PDB entry 9H97 | X-ray diffraction, 1.70 A resolution | chain A

== Chain A ==
Protein: Casein kinase II subunit alpha
Source organism: Homo sapiens
UniProtKB: P68400 (CSK21_HUMAN); numbering as in UniProt (aligned over 1-335)
Sequence (349 residues; row label = number of the first residue in the row; numbers below 1 keep their minus sign (Met-13 is residue -13)):
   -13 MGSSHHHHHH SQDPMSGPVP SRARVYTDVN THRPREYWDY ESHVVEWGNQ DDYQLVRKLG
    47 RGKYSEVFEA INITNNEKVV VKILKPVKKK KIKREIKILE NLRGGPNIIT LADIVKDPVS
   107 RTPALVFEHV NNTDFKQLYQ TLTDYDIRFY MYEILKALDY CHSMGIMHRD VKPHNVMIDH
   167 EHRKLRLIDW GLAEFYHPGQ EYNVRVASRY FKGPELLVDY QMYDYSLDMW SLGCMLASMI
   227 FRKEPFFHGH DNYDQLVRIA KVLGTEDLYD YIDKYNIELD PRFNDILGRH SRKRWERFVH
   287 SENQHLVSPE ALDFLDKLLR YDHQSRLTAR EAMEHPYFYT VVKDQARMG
Not modelled in the structure: -13 to 1, 335
Differences from the reference sequence: initiating methionine (-13); expression tag (-12 to 0)
Residues lining bound ligands: A1ITG (1,2,3,4-tetrakis(bromanyl)-5-propan-2-yl-7,8-dihydro-6H-indeno[1,2-b]indole-9,10-dione): Leu45, Gly46, Arg47, Gly48, Ser51, Val53, Val66, Lys68, Ile95, Phe113, Glu114, His115, Val116, Asn117, Asn118, Asp120, His160, Met163, Ile174, Asp175
Curated features (UniProtKB/Swiss-Prot):
  - region: Gln36 to Leu41 (Interaction with beta subunit)
  - active site: Asp156 (Proton acceptor)
  - binding site (ATP): Leu45 to Val53, Lys68
  - natural variant: Arg47 (R47Q: In OCNDS), Tyr50 (Y50S: In OCNDS), Asp175 (D175G: In OCNDS), Lys198 (K198R: In OCNDS)
What the authors report for this chain:
  - binding site for A1ITG: Phe113, Glu114, Val116

== Overview ==
Bound to chain A: compound A1ITG. Curated annotation (UniProt) lists active-site residue Asp156 and 10
ATP-binding residues. From the paper: a binding site for A1ITG at Phe113, Glu114 and Val116.
Chain A is Casein kinase II subunit alpha (Homo sapiens); the structure, Structure of protein kinase CK2
catalytic subunit CK2alpha (CSNK2A1 gene product) in complex with the indenoindole-type ..., was determined by
X-ray diffraction together with 9H96 and 9H9D from the same study.
